4JI3 - chains A and E of the 21 polymer chains in the assembly; structure by X-ray diffraction, 3.35 A resolution.

[Chain A]
Molecule: 16S rRNA
Source organism: Thermus thermophilus
Sequence (1522 nucleotides; row label = number of the first residue in the row; note: 42 numbers in that range are skipped by the numbering (no residue carries them; nothing is unmodelled there); a row labelled like 190A-190L holds insertion residues (190A, then the next letters in order); numbering starts at 0):
     0 UUUGUUGGAG AGUUUGAUCC UGGCUCAGGG UGAACGCUGG CGGCGUGCCU AAGACAUGCA
    60 AGUCGUGCGG G
    73 CCGCGGGGUU UU
    88 ACUCCG
    95 UGGUC
   101 AGCGGCGGAC GGGUGAGUAA CGCGUGGGU
  129A G
   130 ACCUACCCGG AAGAGGGGGA CAACCCGGGG AAACUCGGGC UAAUCCCCCA UGUGGACCCG
   190 C
190A-190L CCCUUGGGGUGU
   191 GUCCAAAGGG CUUU
   216 GCCCGCUUCC GGAUGGGCCC GCGUCCCAUC AGCUAGUUGG UGGGGUAAUG GCCCACCAAG
   276 GCGACGACGG GUAGCCGGUC UGAGAGGAUG GCCGGCCACA GGGGCACUGA GACACGGGCC
   336 CCACUCCUAC GGGAGGCAGC AGUUAGGAAU CUUCCGCAAU GGGCGCAAGC CUGACGGAGC
   396 GACGCCGCUU GGAGGAAGAA GCCCUUCGGG GUGUAAACUC CUGAA
   442 CCCGGGACGA AACCCCCGAC GA
   474 GGGGACUGAC GGUACCGGG
   494 GUAAUAGCGC CGGCCAACUC CGUGCCAGCA GCCGCGGUAA UACGGAGGGC GCGAGCGUUA
   554 CCCGGAUUCA CUGGGCGUAA AGGGCGUGUA GGCGGCCUGG GGCGUCCCAU GUGAAAGACC
   614 ACGGCUCAAC CGUGGGGGAG CGUGGGAUAC GCUCAGGCUA GACGGUGGGA GAGGGUGGUG
   674 GAAUUCCCGG AGUAGCGGUG AAAUGCGCAG AUACCGGGAG GAACGCCGAU GGCGAAGGCA
   734 GCCACCUGGU CCACCCGUGA CGCUGAGGCG CGAAAGCGUG GGGAGCAAAC CGGAUUAGAU
   794 ACCCGGGUAG UCCACGCCCU AAACGAUGCG CGCUAGGUCU CUGGGUCU
   848 CCUGGGGGCC GAAGCUAACG CGUUAAGCGC GCCGCCUGGG GAGUACGGCC GCAAGGCUGA
   908 AACUCAAAGG AAUUGACGGG GGCCCGCACA AGCGGUGGAG CAUGUGGUUU AAUUCGAAGX
   968 AACGCGAAGA ACCUUACCAG GCCUUGACAU GCUAGG
 1003A G
  1004 AACCCGGGUG AAAGCCUGGG GUGCCCC
1030A-1030D GCGA
  1031 GGGGAGCCCU AGCACAGGUG CUGCAUGGCC GUCGUCAGCU CGUGCCGUGA GGUGUUGGGU
  1091 UAAGUCCCGC AACGAGCGCA ACCCCCGCCG UUAGUUGCCA GCGGUUCGGC CGGGCACUCU
  1151 AACGGGACUG CCCGCGAAA
  1171 GCGGGAGGAA GGAGGGGACG ACGUCUGGUC AGCAUGGCCC UUACGGCCUG GGCGACACAC
  1231 GUGCUACAAU GCCCACUACA AAGCGAUGCC ACCCGGCAAC GGGGAGCUAA UCGCAAAAAG
  1291 GUGGGCCCAG UUCGGAUUGG GGUCUGCAAC CCGACCCCAU GAAGCCGGAA UCGCUAGUAA
  1351 UCGCGGAUCA G
 1361A C
  1362 CAUGCCGCGG UGAAUACGUU CCCGGGCCUU GUACACACXG CCXGUXACGC CAUGGGAGCG
  1422 GGCUCUACCC GAAGUCGCCG GG
  1446 AGCCUACGGG
  1459 CAGGCGCCGA GGGUAGGGCC CGUGACUGGG GCGAAGUCGU AACAAGGUAG CUGUACCGGA
  1519 AGGUGCGGCU GGAUCCACUC CUUUCU
Unresolved in the structure: 0-4, 1533-1538
Sequence notes: conflict C1534 (A2157 in M26923.1), A1535 (C2158 in M26923.1)
Modified positions: PSU (pseudouridine-5'-monophosphate) at position 516, 7MG (7N-methyl-8-hydroguanosine-5'-monophosphate) at position 527, M2G (N2-dimethylguanosine-5'-monophosphate) at position 966, 5MC (5-methylcytidine-5'-monophosphate) at position 967, 2MG (2N-methylguanosine-5'-monophosphate) at position 1207, 5MC (5-methylcytidine-5'-monophosphate) at position 1400, 4OC (4n,o2'-methylcytidine-5'-monophosphate) at position 1402, 5MC (5-methylcytidine-5'-monophosphate) at position 1404, 5MC (5-methylcytidine-5'-monophosphate) at position 1407, UR3 (3-methyluridine-5'-monophoshate) at position 1498, MA6 (6N-dimethyladenosine-5'-monophoshate) at position 1518, MA6 (6N-dimethyladenosine-5'-monophoshate) at position 1519, PSU (pseudouridine-5'-monophosphate) at position 1540, PSU (pseudouridine-5'-monophosphate) at position 1541
Bound ions: Mg2+ site 1 near U5 (its only coordinating residue here); Mg2+ site 2: U12, G22; Mg2+ site 3 near G21 (its only coordinating residue here); Mg2+ site 4 near C48 (its only coordinating residue here); Mg2+ site 5: C58, U387; Mg2+ site 6: A59, U387; Mg2+ site 7: G61, U62, G105; Mg2+ site 8 near G97 (its only coordinating residue here); Mg2+ site 9 near G107 (its only coordinating residue here); Mg2+ site 10: G117, G289; Mg2+ site 11: C121, G124, U125, G236; Mg2+ site 12 near C121 (its only coordinating residue here); 104 more Mg2+ sites not listed
Ligand contacts: streptomycin (SRY): U12, U13, U14, C526, 7MG_527, C912, A913, A914, A915, C1490, G1491
From the paper describing this entry:
  - mutagenesis - C1490U: increased growth

[Chain E]
Name: Ribosomal protein S5
Source organism: Thermus thermophilus
Reference sequence: Q5SHQ5 (RS5_THET8); residue numbers follow UniProt; this construct covers 1-162
Chain sequence (162 residues; numbered 1 to 162; the number before each row is that of its first residue):
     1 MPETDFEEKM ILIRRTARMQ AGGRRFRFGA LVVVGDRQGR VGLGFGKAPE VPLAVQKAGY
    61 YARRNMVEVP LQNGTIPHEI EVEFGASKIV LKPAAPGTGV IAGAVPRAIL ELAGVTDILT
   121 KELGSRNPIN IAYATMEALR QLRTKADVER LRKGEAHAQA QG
Unresolved in the structure: 1-4, 155-162

[Interface between chain A and chain E]
Residue-residue contacts (77):
  U5(A) - Ala95(E)  base contact
  G6(A) - Ala94(E)  base contact
  G6(A) - Ala95(E)  hydrogen bond to the base
  G6(A) - Thr98(E)  hydrogen bond to the base
  G6(A) - Leu119(E)  base contact
  G7(A) - Lys92(E)  hydrogen bond to the base
  G7(A) - Leu119(E)  sugar contact
  G7(A) - Thr120(E)  hydrogen bond to the sugar
  G7(A) - Lys121(E)  base contact
  A8(A) - Ile101(E)  sugar contact
  A8(A) - Ala102(E)  hydrogen bond to the sugar
  A8(A) - Gly103(E)  sugar contact
  A8(A) - Thr120(E)  sugar contact
  G9(A) - Gly103(E)  sugar contact
  G9(A) - Lys121(E)  salt bridge to the phosphate
  G9(A) - Glu122(E)  hydrogen bond to the phosphate
  A10(A) - Arg126(E)  phosphate contact
  G15(A) - Ala17(E)  sugar contact
  G15(A) - Arg18(E)  base contact
  G15(A) - Met19(E)  sugar contact
  G15(A) - Arg24(E)  hydrogen bond to the sugar
  A16(A) - Thr16(E)  sugar contact
  A16(A) - Ala17(E)  sugar contact
  U17(A) - Arg14(E)  phosphate contact
  C18(A) - Arg14(E)  salt bridge to the phosphate
  C18(A) - Asn127(E)  hydrogen bond to the phosphate
  C18(A) - Asn130(E)  phosphate contact
  C19(A) - Ala86(E)  phosphate contact
  C19(A) - Ser125(E)  hydrogen bond to the phosphate
  C19(A) - Asn127(E)  phosphate contact
  C19(A) - Asn130(E)  hydrogen bond to the phosphate
  U20(A) - Ala86(E)  phosphate contact
  U20(A) - Ser125(E)  phosphate contact
  G558(A) - Lys121(E)  phosphate contact
  A559(A) - Lys121(E)  salt bridge to the phosphate
  A559(A) - Arg126(E)  salt bridge to the phosphate
  U560(A) - Leu123(E)  sugar contact
  A864(A) - Gly85(E)  phosphate contact
  U921(A) - Arg18(E)  sugar contact
  U921(A) - Met19(E)  hydrogen bond to the sugar
  G922(A) - Met19(E)  sugar contact
  G922(A) - Gln20(E)  sugar contact
  G922(A) - Ala21(E)  phosphate contact
  A923(A) - Ala21(E)  phosphate contact
  C1069(A) - Arg25(E)  hydrogen bond to the phosphate
  U1070(A) - Arg18(E)  salt bridge to the phosphate
  U1070(A) - Gln20(E)  phosphate contact
  U1070(A) - Arg25(E)  salt bridge to the phosphate
  C1071(A) - Arg27(E)  salt bridge to the phosphate
  C1071(A) - Pro49(E)  sugar contact
  G1072(A) - Pro49(E)  phosphate contact
  G1072(A) - Lys57(E)  salt bridge to the phosphate
  U1073(A) - Lys57(E)  salt bridge to the phosphate
  G1074(A) - Tyr60(E)  hydrogen bond to the phosphate
  G1074(A) - Tyr61(E)  hydrogen bond to the phosphate
  G1077(A) - Lys47(E)  hydrogen bond to the base
  U1078(A) - Phe84(E)  sugar contact
  U1078(A) - Ile129(E)  sugar contact
  U1078(A) - Asn130(E)  hydrogen bond to the sugar
  U1078(A) - Tyr133(E)  phosphate contact
  G1079(A) - Arg14(E)  hydrogen bond to the phosphate
  G1079(A) - Tyr133(E)  hydrogen bond to the phosphate
  A1080(A) - Thr16(E)  hydrogen bond to the phosphate
  A1080(A) - Ala17(E)  sugar contact
  A1080(A) - Phe45(E)  phosphate contact
  A1080(A) - Lys47(E)  salt bridge to the phosphate
  G1081(A) - Thr16(E)  hydrogen bond to the phosphate
  G1081(A) - Ala17(E)  phosphate contact
  G1081(A) - Arg18(E)  phosphate contact
  G1081(A) - Arg27(E)  salt bridge to the phosphate
  G1082(A) - Arg27(E)  salt bridge to the phosphate
  C1192(A) - Arg25(E)  hydrogen bond to the base
  G1193(A) - Arg25(E)  sugar contact
  U1194(A) - Gly22(E)  sugar contact
  C1397(A) - Arg24(E)  salt bridge to the phosphate
  A1398(A) - Gly22(E)  base contact
  A1398(A) - Gly23(E)  base contact
Interface residues without a listed pair, chain A (37 interface residues in all): A1396
Interface residues without a listed pair, chain E (41 interface residues in all): Ala48, Arg107

[Summary]
37 residues of chain A and 41 residues of chain E are in contact; the contacts include 21 hydrogen bonds and
13 salt bridges. Polar pairs include G6(A)-Ala95(E), G6(A)-Thr98(E) and G7(A)-Lys92(E). Chain A binds
streptomycin. U12(A) and G22(A) form the Mg2+ site 2. The paper reports that C1490U of chain A increases
growth.
Here chain A is 16S rRNA and chain E is Ribosomal protein S5, both from Thermus thermophilus. Entry 4JI3
(Crystal Structure of 30S ribosomal subunit from Thermus thermophilus) was determined by X-ray diffraction
(same publication as 4JI0, 4JI1, 4JI2, 4JI4, 4JI5, 4JI6, 4JI7 and 4JI8).
